Entry 4LSP (X-ray diffraction, 2.15 A resolution); this record covers chains G and L of the 3 polymer chains in the assembly.

Chain G:
Protein: HIV-1 clade A/E strain 93TH057 GP120
Source organism: Human immunodeficiency virus 1
Sequence (353 residues; each row starts with the number of its first residue; note: 96 numbers in that range are skipped by the numbering (no residue carries them; nothing is unmodelled there)):
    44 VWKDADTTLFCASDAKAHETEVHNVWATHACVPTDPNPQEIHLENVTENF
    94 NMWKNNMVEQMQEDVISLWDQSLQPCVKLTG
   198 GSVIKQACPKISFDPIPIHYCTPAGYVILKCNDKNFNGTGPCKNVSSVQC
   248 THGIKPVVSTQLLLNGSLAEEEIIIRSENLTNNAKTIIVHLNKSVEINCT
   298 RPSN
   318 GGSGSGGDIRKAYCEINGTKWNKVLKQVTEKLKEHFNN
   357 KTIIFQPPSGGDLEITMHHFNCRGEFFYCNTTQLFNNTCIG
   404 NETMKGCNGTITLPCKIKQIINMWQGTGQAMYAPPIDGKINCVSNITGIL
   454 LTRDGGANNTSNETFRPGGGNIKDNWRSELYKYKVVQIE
Disordered / not traced: 318-323
Cystine bridges: C54-C74, C119-C205, C218-C247, C228-C239, C296-C331, C378-C445, C385-C418, C395-C410
Covalent attachments: N-acetylglucosamine (NAG) linked to N88, N234, N262, N276, N289, N295, N334, N355, N386, N392, N411, N448
Bound ions: Na+ near D49 (its only coordinating residue here)

Chain L:
Protein: Light chain of antibody vrc-CH31
Source organism: Homo sapiens
Notes: antibody fragment or engineered binder
Sequence (210 residues; numbered 1 to 214; 4 numbers in that range are skipped by the numbering (no residue carries them; nothing is unmodelled there); the number before each row is that of its first residue):
     1 DIQMTQSPSSLSASLGDRVTITCQASRGIGKDLNWYQQKAGKAPKLLVSD
    51 ASTLEGGVPSRFSGSGFHQNFSLTISSLQAEDVATYFCQQY
    96 ETFGQGTKVDIKRTVAAPSVFIFPPSDEQLKSGTASVVCLLNNFYPREAK
   146 VQWKVDNALQSGNSQESVTEQDSKDSTYSLSSTLTLSKADYEKHKVYACE
   196 VTHQGLSSPVTKSFNRGEC
Disordered / not traced: 213-214
Cystine bridges: C23-C88, C134-C194
Covalent attachments: N-acetylglucosamine (NAG) linked to N70
Residues lining bound ligands: N-acetylglucosamine (NAG; 2-acetamido-2-deoxy-beta-D-glucopyranose): G28, I29, G30, D32, Q90, Y91

Interface between chain G and chain L:
Pairs across the interface (12):
  N276(G) - D32(L)
  N276(G) - Y91(L)
  T278(G) - R27(L)
  T278(G) - Y91(L)
  N279(G) - Y91(L)
  N280(G) - E96(L)  hydrogen bond
  N354(G) - D1(L)
  G458(G) - E96(L)
  G459(G) - E96(L)  hydrogen bond (backbone-side chain)
  A460(G) - E96(L)
  A460(G) - T97(L)
  N461(G) - D1(L)
Interface residues without a listed pair, chain G (11 interface residues in all): K357, N462
The authors on this interface:
  - residue pairs: E96(L)-G459(G) (hydrogen bond)
  - epitope / paratope residues, chain L: Y91(L), E96(L)

In short:
The interface between chain G and chain L involves 11 residues on one side and 6 on the other; the contacts
include 2 hydrogen bonds. Among the polar pairs are N280(G)-E96(L) and G459(G)-E96(L). The paper describes a
hydrogen bond between E96(L) and G459(G). Ligands of chain L: N-acetylglucosamine. From the paper:
epitope/paratope residues Y91(L) and E96(L).
Chain G is HIV-1 clade A/E strain 93TH057 GP120 (Human immunodeficiency virus 1) and chain L is Light chain of
antibody vrc-CH31 (Homo sapiens); the structure, Crystal structure of broadly and potently neutralizing
antibody VRC-CH31 in complex with HIV-1 clade A/E gp120 ..., was determined by X-ray diffraction, deposited
together with 4LSQ, 4LSR, 4LSS, 4LST, 4LSU and 4LSV.
